Entry 7XVI (X-ray diffraction, 3.11 A resolution); this record covers chain A.

# Chain A
Name: Pitg_15142
Source organism: Phytophthora infestans
UniProt: A0A833T3B4 (A0A833T3B4_PHYIN); numbering as in UniProt (aligned over 23-490)
Sequence (468 residues; row label = number of the first residue in the row):
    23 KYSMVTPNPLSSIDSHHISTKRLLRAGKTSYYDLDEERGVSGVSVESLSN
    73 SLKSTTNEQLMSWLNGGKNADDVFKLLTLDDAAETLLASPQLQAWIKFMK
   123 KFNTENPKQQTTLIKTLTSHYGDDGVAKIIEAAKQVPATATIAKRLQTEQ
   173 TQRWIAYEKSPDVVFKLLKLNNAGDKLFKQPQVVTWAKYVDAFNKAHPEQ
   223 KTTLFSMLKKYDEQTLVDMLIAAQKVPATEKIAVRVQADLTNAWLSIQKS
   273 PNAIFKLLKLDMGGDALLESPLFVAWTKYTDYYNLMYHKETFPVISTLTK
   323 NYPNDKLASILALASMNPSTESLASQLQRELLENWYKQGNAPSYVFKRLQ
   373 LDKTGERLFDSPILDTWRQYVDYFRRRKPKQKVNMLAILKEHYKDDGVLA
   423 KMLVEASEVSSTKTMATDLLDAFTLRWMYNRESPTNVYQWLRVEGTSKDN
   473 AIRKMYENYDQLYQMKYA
Unresolved in the structure: 23-73, 456-460, 485-490
Bound ions: Cd2+: Glu80, His219, Glu221
What the authors report for this chain:
  - mutagenesis - R167A/E171A/Q174A: abolished binding to PDF1

# In short
Glu80, His219 and Glu221 form the Cd2+ site. The paper reports that R167A/E171A/Q174A abolish binding to PDF1.
Chain A is Pitg_15142 (Phytophthora infestans); the structure, pathogen effectors which are essential to cause
plant disease by manipulating cellular processes in the host, was determined by X-ray diffraction, deposited
together with 7XVK.
